Entry 7Y66 (electron microscopy, 2.90 A resolution); this record covers chains A and D of the 6 polymer chains in the assembly.

Chain A:
Molecule: Guanine nucleotide-binding protein G(i) subunit alpha-1
Organism: Homo sapiens
UniProtKB: P63096 (GNAI1_HUMAN); numbering as in UniProt (aligned over 1-354)
Amino-acid sequence (354 residues; each row starts with the number of its first residue):
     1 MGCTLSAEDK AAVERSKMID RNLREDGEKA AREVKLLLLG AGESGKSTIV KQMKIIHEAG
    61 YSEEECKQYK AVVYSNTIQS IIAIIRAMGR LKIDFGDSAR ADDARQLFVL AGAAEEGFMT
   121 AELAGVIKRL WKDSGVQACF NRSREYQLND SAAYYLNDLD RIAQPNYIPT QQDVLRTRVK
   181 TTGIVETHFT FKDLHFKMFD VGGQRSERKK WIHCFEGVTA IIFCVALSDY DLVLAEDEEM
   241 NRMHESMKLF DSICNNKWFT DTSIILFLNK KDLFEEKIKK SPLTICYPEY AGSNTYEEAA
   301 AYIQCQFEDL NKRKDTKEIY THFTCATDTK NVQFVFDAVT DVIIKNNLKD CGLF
Not modelled in the structure: 1-3, 55-182

Chain D:
Molecule: C5a anaphylatoxin chemotactic receptor 1
Organism: Homo sapiens
UniProtKB: P21730 (C5AR1_HUMAN); residue numbers follow UniProt; this construct covers 1-330
Amino-acid sequence (339 residues; numbered 1 to 339; the number before each row is that of its first residue):
     1 MDSFNYTTPD YGHYDDKDTL DLNTPVDKTS NTLRVPDILA LVIFAVVFLV GVLGNALVVW
    61 VTAFEAKRTI NAIWFLNLAV ADFLSCLALP ILFTSIVQHH HWPFGGAACS ILPSLILLNM
   121 YASILLLATI SADRFLLVFK PIWCQNFRGA GLAWIACAVA WGLALLLTIP SFLYRVVREE
   181 YFPPKVLCGV DYSHDKRRER AVAIVRLVLG FLWPLLTLTI CYTFILLRTW SRRATRSTKT
   241 LKVVVAVVAS FFIFWLPYQV TGIMMSFLEP SSPTFLLLKK LDSLCVSFAY INCCINPIIY
   301 VVAGQGFQGR LRKSLPSLLR NVLTEESVVR HHHHHHHHH
Not modelled in the structure: 1-33, 315-339
Cystine bridges: C109-C188
Differences from the reference sequence: expression tag (331-339)
What the authors report for this chain:
  - mutagenesis - I116F: increased signaling with BM213 peptide
  - mutagenesis - W102A: decreased signaling with BM213 peptide
  - mutagenesis - I91A, S171A, D282E, Q305A: decreased signaling
  - mutagenesis - S171A: unchanged signaling
  - mutagenesis - I116A/M120A: increased signaling

How chain A and chain D interact:
Pairs across the interface (25):
  R32(A) - Q145(D)  hydrogen bond (side chain-backbone)
  R32(A) - N146(D)  hydrogen bond (side chain-backbone)
  R32(A) - R148(D)  hydrogen bond (side chain-backbone)
  V34(A) - Q145(D)
  D193(A) - I142(D)
  D193(A) - N146(D)  hydrogen bond (backbone-side chain)
  L194(A) - Q145(D)
  E318(A) - R233(D)  salt bridge
  F336(A) - I142(D)  hydrophobic
  D341(A) - R232(D)  salt bridge
  I343(A) - Q145(D)
  I344(A) - P141(D)  hydrophobic
  I344(A) - T235(D)
  K345(A) - A234(D)
  L348(A) - V138(D)  hydrophobic
  L348(A) - T229(D)
  K349(A) - Q305(D)  hydrogen bond (backbone-side chain)
  D350(A) - Q305(D)
  C351(A) - L137(D)  hydrophobic
  G352(A) - A303(D)
  L353(A) - T240(D)  hydrogen bond (backbone-side chain)
  L353(A) - V243(D)  hydrophobic
  F354(A) - T235(D)
  F354(A) - S237(D)  hydrogen bond (backbone-side chain)
  F354(A) - K239(D)
Also at the interface, not in a pair above, chain A (23 interface residues in all): A31, K192, K314, Y320, T340, N347
Also at the interface, not in a pair above, chain D (22 interface residues in all): N71, R134, I225, R236

Summary:
Chain A and chain D form an interface of 23 and 22 residues respectively, with 7 hydrogen bonds and 2 salt
bridges. Polar contacts include E318(A)-R233(D), D341(A)-R232(D) and R32(A)-Q145(D). From the paper: I91A,
S171A and D282E of chain D, among others, reduce signaling; I116F of chain D increases signaling with BM213
peptide; 7 substitutions were tested in all.
Here chain A is Guanine nucleotide-binding protein G(i) subunit alpha-1 and chain D is C5a anaphylatoxin
chemotactic receptor 1, both from Homo sapiens. Entry 7Y66 (Cryo-EM structure of BM213-bound C5aR1 in complex
with Gi protein) was determined by electron microscopy together with 7Y64, 7Y65 and 7Y67 from the same study.
